8SQK - chains A and P of the 8 polymer chains in the assembly; structure by electron microscopy, 3.01 A resolution.

Chain A:
Molecule: RNA-directed RNA polymerase nsp12
Source organism: Severe acute respiratory syndrome coronavirus 2
Notes: EC 2.7.7.48
Reference sequence: P0DTD1 (R1AB_SARS2); residues 1-929 here correspond to UniProt positions 4393-5321 (UniProt number = residue number + 4392)
Chain sequence (929 residues; each row starts with the number of its first residue):
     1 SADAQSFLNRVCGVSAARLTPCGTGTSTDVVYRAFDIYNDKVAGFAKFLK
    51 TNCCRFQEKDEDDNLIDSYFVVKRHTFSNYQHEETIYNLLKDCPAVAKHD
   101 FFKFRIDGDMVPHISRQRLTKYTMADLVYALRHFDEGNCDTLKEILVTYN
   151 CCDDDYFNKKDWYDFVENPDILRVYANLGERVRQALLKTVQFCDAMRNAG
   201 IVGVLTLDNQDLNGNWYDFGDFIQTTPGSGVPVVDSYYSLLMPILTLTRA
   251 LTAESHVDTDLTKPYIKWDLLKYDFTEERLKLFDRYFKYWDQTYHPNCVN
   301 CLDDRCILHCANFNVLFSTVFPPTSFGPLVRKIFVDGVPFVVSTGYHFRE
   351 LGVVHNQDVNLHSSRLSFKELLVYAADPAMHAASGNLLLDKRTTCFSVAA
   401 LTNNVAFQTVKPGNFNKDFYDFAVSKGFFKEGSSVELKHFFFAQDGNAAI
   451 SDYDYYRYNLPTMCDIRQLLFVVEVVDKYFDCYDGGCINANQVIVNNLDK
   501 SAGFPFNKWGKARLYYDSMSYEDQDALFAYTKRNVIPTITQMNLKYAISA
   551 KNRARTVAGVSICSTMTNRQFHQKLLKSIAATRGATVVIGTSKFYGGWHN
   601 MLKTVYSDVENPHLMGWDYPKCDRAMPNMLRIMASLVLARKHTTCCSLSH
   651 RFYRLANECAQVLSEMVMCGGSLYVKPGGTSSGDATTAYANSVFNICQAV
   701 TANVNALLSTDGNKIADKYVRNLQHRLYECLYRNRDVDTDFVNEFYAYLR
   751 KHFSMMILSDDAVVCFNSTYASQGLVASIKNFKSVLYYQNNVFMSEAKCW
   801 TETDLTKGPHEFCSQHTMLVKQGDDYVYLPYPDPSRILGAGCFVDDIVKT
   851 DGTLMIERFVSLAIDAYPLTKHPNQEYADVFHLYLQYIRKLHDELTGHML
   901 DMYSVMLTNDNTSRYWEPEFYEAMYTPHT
Ion coordination: Mg2+: Asn209, Asp218 (together with RNA-nsp9) (shared with 1 residue of chain O); Zn2+ site 1: His295, Cys301, Cys306, Cys310; Zn2+ site 2: Cys487, His642, Cys645, Cys646
Ligand contacts:
  - RNA-nsp9 (VSN; 5'-O-[(R)-hydroxy(thiophosphonooxy)phosphoryl]guanosine), molecule 1: Val31, Arg33, Phe35, Lys50, Cys53, Arg55, Tyr69, Val71, Lys73, Arg116, Leu119, Thr120, Lys121, Tyr122, Thr123, Asp208, Asn209, Asp211, Tyr217, Asp218
  - RNA-nsp9 (VSN), molecule 2: Lys545, Arg555, Cys622, Asp623, Thr680, Ser682, Thr687, Asn691, Ser759, Asp760
Swiss-Prot annotation at these positions:
  - region: Lys545 to Arg555 (Interaction with RMP Remdesivir), Thr582 to Pro620 (RdRp Palm N-ter)
  - active site: Ser759, Asp760, Asp761
  - binding site (Mn(2+)): Asn209, Asp218
  - binding site (Zn(2+)): His295, Cys301, Cys306, Cys310, Cys487, His642, Cys645, Cys646
Reported in the primary citation:
  - catalytic residues: Lys50, Lys73 (proposed by the authors, not directly observed)
  - binding site for SARS-CoV-2 5' UTR: Asp711, Asn713
  - Mg2+ coordination: Asn209, Asp218

Chain P:
Molecule: Primer RNA
Sequence (32 nucleotides; numbered 4 to 35; the number before each row is that of its first residue):
     4 AGCAUGCUACGUCAUUCUCCACGCGAAGCAUG

Chain A / chain P interface:
Pairs across the interface (18; chain A residue first):
  Leu758(A) with G35(P), phosphate contact
  Ser759(A) with G35(P), hydrogen bond to the phosphate
  Asp760(A) with G35(P), phosphate contact
  Cys813(A) with U34(P), phosphate contact
  Ser814(A) with U34(P), phosphate contact; G35(P), hydrogen bond to the phosphate
  Arg836(A) with A33(P), salt bridge to the phosphate; U34(P), salt bridge to the phosphate
  Ala840(A) with A33(P), phosphate contact
  Lys849(A) with C32(P), salt bridge to the phosphate
  Glu857(A) with A30(P), hydrogen bond to the sugar; G31(P), sugar contact
  Arg858(A) with G31(P), phosphate contact; C32(P), salt bridge to the phosphate
  Ser861(A) with G31(P), base contact; C32(P), sugar contact
  Asp865(A) with C32(P), hydrogen bond to the sugar; A33(P), sugar contact
Also at the interface, not in a pair above, chain A (18 interface residues in all): Asp499, Arg513, Ala688, Asp761, Gln815, Leu862
Also at the interface, not in a pair above, chain P (7 interface residues in all): A29

Overview:
18 residues of chain A and 7 residues of chain P are in contact; the contacts include 4 hydrogen bonds and 4
salt bridges. Polar contacts include Glu857(A)-A30(P), Asp865(A)-C32(P) and Ser759(A)-G35(P). Chain A binds
RNA-nsp9. The paper reports catalytic residues Lys50(A) and Lys73(A); a binding site for SARS-CoV-2 5' UTR at
Asp711(A) and Asn713(A).
Chain A is RNA-directed RNA polymerase nsp12 (Severe acute respiratory syndrome coronavirus 2) and chain P is
Primer RNA; the structure, SARS-CoV-2 replication-transcription complex bound to RNA-nsp9 and GDP-betaS, as a
pre-catalytic deRNAylation/mRNA capping intermediate, was determined by electron microscopy (same publication
as 8SQ9 and 8SQJ).
